Entry 8V7F (X-ray diffraction, 2.20 A resolution); this record covers chains A and T of the 3 polymer chains in the assembly.

Chain A:
Molecule: DNA polymerase eta
Source organism: Homo sapiens
Notes: EC 2.7.7.7
UniProtKB: Q9Y253 (POLH_HUMAN); numbering as in UniProt (aligned over 1-432)
Sequence (435 residues; row label = number of the first residue in the row; numbers below 1 keep their minus sign (Gly-2 is residue -2)):
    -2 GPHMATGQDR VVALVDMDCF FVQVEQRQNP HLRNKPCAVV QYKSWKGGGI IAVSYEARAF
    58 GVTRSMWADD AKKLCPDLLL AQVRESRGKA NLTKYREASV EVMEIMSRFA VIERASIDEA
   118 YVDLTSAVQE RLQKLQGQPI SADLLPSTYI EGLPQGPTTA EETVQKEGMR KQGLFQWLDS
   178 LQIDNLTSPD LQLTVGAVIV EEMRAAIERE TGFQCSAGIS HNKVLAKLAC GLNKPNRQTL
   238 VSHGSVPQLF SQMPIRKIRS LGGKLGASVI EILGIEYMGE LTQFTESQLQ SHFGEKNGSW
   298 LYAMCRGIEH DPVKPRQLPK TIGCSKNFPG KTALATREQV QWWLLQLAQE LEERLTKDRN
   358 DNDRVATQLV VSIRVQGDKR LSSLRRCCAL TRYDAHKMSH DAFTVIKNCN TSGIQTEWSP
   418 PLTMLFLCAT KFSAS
Disordered / not traced: 154-161, 411-412
Construct notes: expression tag (-2 to 0)
Ion coordination: Mn2+ site 1: Asp13, Met14, Asp115 (together with DZ4); Mn2+ site 2: Asp13, Asp115, Glu116 (together with DZ4) (shared with 1 residue of chain P)
Ligand contacts: DZ4 (2'-deoxy-5'-O-[(R)-hydroxy{[(R)-hydroxy(phosphonooxy)phosphoryl]amino}phosphoryl]adenosine): Asp13, Met14, Asp15, Cys16, Phe17, Phe18, Ile48, Ala49, Tyr52, Arg55, Arg61, Ile114, Asp115, Lys231
Curated features (UniProtKB/Swiss-Prot):
  - binding site (Mg(2+)): Asp13, Met14, Asp115, Glu116
  - binding site (Mn(2+)): Asp13, Met14, Asp115, Glu116
  - binding site (a 2'-deoxyribonucleoside 5'-triphosphate): Arg61
  - natural variant: Val37 (deletion: In XPV), Leu75 (deletion: In XPV), Arg93 (R93P: In XPV), Arg111 (R111H: In XPV), Thr122 (T122P: In XPV), Gly153 (G153D: In a breast cancer sample), Thr191 (T191P: In XPV), Gly263 (G263V: In XPV), Val266 (V266D: In XPV), Gly295 (G295R: In XPV), Arg361 (R361S: In XPV)
  - mutagenesis: Tyr52 (Y52A/F: Reduces DNA polymerase activity; Y52E: Reduces DNA polymerase activity. Increases fidelity of replication and reduces translesion bypass), Arg61 (R61A: Reduces enzymatic activity by two-thirds), Ser62 (S62G: Increased DNA polymerase activity and translesion bypass compared to wild-type), Ala68 (A68S/V: Severe reduction in thymine dimer translesion bypass), Asn324 to Pro326 (Reduces binding to chromatin and to monoubiquitinated PCNA. Abolishes binding to monoubiquitinated PCNA; when associated with 705-E--H-713 Del)

Chain T:
Molecule: 12-nt DNA strand
Sequence (12 nucleotides; numbered 2 to 13; the number before each row is that of its first residue):
     2 CATTGTGACG CT

How chain A and chain T interact:
Contacting residue pairs (37):
  Gln38(A) - DT5(T)  hydrogen bond to the base
  Gln38(A) - DG6(T)  sugar contact
  Tyr39(A) - DT5(T)  phosphate contact
  Tyr39(A) - DG6(T)  hydrogen bond to the phosphate
  Trp42(A) - DA3(T)  stacking on the base
  Trp64(A) - DA3(T)  phosphate contact
  Trp64(A) - DT4(T)  phosphate contact
  Lys86(A) - DT7(T)  salt bridge to the phosphate
  Leu89(A) - DG6(T)  phosphate contact
  Leu89(A) - DT7(T)  phosphate contact
  Arg93(A) - DT7(T)  salt bridge to the phosphate
  Arg93(A) - DG8(T)  salt bridge to the phosphate
  Lys293(A) - DG11(T)  phosphate contact
  Lys293(A) - DC12(T)  phosphate contact
  Lys311(A) - DC10(T)  salt bridge to the phosphate
  Arg313(A) - DC10(T)  salt bridge to the phosphate
  Pro316(A) - DA9(T)  phosphate contact
  Lys317(A) - DA9(T)  hydrogen bond to the phosphate
  Lys317(A) - DC10(T)  salt bridge to the phosphate
  Thr318(A) - DG8(T)  sugar contact
  Thr318(A) - DA9(T)  hydrogen bond to the phosphate
  Ile319(A) - DG8(T)  phosphate contact
  Gly320(A) - DT7(T)  sugar contact
  Gly320(A) - DG8(T)  hydrogen bond to the phosphate
  Cys321(A) - DT7(T)  phosphate contact
  Ser322(A) - DG6(T)  sugar contact
  Ser322(A) - DT7(T)  hydrogen bond to the phosphate
  Lys323(A) - DG6(T)  salt bridge to the phosphate
  Asn324(A) - DT5(T)  sugar contact
  Asn324(A) - DG6(T)  hydrogen bond to the phosphate
  Pro326(A) - DC2(T)  phosphate contact
  Pro326(A) - DA3(T)  base contact
  Pro326(A) - DT5(T)  phosphate contact
  Gly327(A) - DC2(T)  hydrogen bond to the phosphate
  Thr329(A) - DA3(T)  base contact
  Arg351(A) - DT7(T)  salt bridge to the phosphate
  Arg351(A) - DG8(T)  salt bridge to the phosphate
Other interface residues (no listed pair), chain A (29 interface residues in all): Ile48, Ser62, Ala87, Glu110, Arg111, Glu347

In short:
Chain A and chain T form an interface of 29 and 11 residues respectively; the contacts include 8 hydrogen
bonds, 9 salt bridges and 1 aromatic stacking contact. Polar pairs include Gln38(A)-DT5(T), Tyr39(A)-DG6(T)
and Lys317(A)-DA9(T). Bound to chain A: compound DZ4.
Chain A is DNA polymerase eta (Homo sapiens) and chain T is a 12-nt DNA strand; the structure, Human DNA
polymerase eta-DNA-araC-ended primer-dAMPNPP ternary complex with Mn2+, was determined by X-ray diffraction
together with 8V7A, 8V7B, 8V7C, 8V7D, 8V7E, 8V7G and 4 further entries from the same study.
